7ZM3 - chain A; structure by X-ray diffraction, 1.81 A resolution.

Chain A:
Protein: 4,5:9,10-diseco-3-hydroxy-5,9,17-trioxoandrosta-1(10), 2-diene-4-oate hydrolase
Source organism: Mycobacterium tuberculosis H37Rv
Notes: EC 3.7.1.17, 3.7.1.8
Reference sequence: P9WNH5 (HSAD_MYCTU); residue numbers follow UniProt; this construct covers 1-291
Sequence (299 residues; each row starts with the number of its first residue):
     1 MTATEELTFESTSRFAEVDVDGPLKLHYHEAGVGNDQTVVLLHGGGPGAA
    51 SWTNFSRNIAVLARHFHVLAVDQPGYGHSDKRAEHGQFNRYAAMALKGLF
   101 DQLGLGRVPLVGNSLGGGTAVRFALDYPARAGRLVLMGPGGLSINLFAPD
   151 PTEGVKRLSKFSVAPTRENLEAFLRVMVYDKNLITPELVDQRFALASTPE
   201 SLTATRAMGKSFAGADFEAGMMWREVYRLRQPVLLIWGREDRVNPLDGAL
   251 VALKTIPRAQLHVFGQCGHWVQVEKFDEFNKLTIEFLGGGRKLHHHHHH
Disordered / not traced: 1-6, 291-299
Glycans and other covalent adducts: hexadecyl dihydrogen phosphate (E9H) linked to Ser-114
Differences from the reference sequence: expression tag (292-299)
Ligand contacts: hexadecyl dihydrogen phosphate (E9H): Gly-44, Gly-45, Gly-46, Leu-115, Leu-158, Val-243, Asn-244, His-269
UniProt features mapped onto this chain:
  - active site: His-269 (Proton acceptor)
  - binding site (substrate): Gly-45, Gly-46, Asn-54, Asn-113, Leu-115, Arg-192, Trp-270
  - site: Ser-114 (Transition state stabilizer)

In short:
Covalently linked hexadecyl dihydrogen phosphate: at Ser-114. UniProt lists active-site residue His-269 and 7
substrate-binding residues.
Chain A is 4,5:9,10-diseco-3-hydroxy-5,9,17-trioxoandrosta-1(10), 2-diene-4-oate hydrolase (Mycobacterium
tuberculosis H37Rv); the structure, Crystal structure of HsaD from Mycobacterium tuberculosis in complex with
Cyclipostin-like inhibitor CyC17, was determined by X-ray diffraction (same publication as 7ZJT, 7ZM1, 7ZM2
and 7ZM4).
